PDB entry 1UM0 | X-ray diffraction, 1.95 A resolution | chains B and D of the 4 polymer chains in the assembly

# Chain B (and D)
Molecule: Chorismate synthase
Source organism: Helicobacter pylori
Notes: EC 4.2.3.5; chain D of this document is another copy of the same molecule, construct and numbering; everything in this record applies to it too
Reference sequence: P56122 (AROC_HELPY); residue numbers follow UniProt; this construct covers 1-365
Sequence (365 residues; numbered 1 to 365; the number before each row is that of its first residue):
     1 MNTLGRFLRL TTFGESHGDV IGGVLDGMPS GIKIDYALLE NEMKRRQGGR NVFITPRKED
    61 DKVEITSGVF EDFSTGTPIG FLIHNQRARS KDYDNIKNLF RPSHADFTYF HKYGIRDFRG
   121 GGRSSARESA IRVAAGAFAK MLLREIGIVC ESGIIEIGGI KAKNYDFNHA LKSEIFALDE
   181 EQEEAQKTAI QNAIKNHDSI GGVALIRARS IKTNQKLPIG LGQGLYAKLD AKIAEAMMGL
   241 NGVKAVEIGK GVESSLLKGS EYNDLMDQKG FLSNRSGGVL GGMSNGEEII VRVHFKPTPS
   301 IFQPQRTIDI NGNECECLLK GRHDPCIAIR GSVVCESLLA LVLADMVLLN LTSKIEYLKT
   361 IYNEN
Small-molecule neighbours: FMN (flavin mononucleotide): S103, H104, A105, R123, S124, S125, A126, S129, L240, N241, G242, K244, F295, K296, T298, P299, S300, H323, D324, I327, R330, G331
UniProt features mapped onto this chain:
  - binding site (NADP(+)): R46
  - binding site (FMN): R123 to S125, N241, G242, G281, K296 to S300, R322
What the authors report for this chain:
  - binding site for flavin mononucleotide: H104, R123, S125, N241, K244, K296, T298, P299, S300, D324, I327, R330
  - catalytic residues: R46, R132, R330 (proposed by the authors, not directly observed)

# How chain B and chain D interact
Residue-residue contacts (64):
  M1(B) - R9(D)  hydrogen bond
  M1(B) - D26(D)
  N2(B) - R9(D)  hydrogen bond
  N2(B) - V24(D)
  N2(B) - D26(D)  hydrogen bond (backbone-side chain)
  N2(B) - P78(D)
  T3(B) - R9(D)  hydrogen bond
  R9(B) - M1(D)  hydrogen bond
  R9(B) - N2(D)  hydrogen bond
  R9(B) - T3(D)  hydrogen bond
  R9(B) - R9(D)
  T11(B) - T11(D)
  T11(B) - V24(D)
  T12(B) - V24(D)
  F13(B) - F13(D)  hydrophobic
  F13(B) - G23(D)
  F13(B) - V24(D)  hydrophobic
  F13(B) - T66(D)
  F13(B) - S67(D)  hydrogen bond (backbone-side chain)
  F13(B) - P78(D)
  F13(B) - G80(D)
  F13(B) - F81(D)
  F13(B) - L82(D)  hydrophobic
  E15(B) - S67(D)
  E15(B) - T77(D)
  E15(B) - P78(D)
  S16(B) - T66(D)
  S16(B) - S67(D)
  G23(B) - F13(D)
  V24(B) - N2(D)
  V24(B) - T11(D)
  V24(B) - T12(D)
  V24(B) - F13(D)  hydrophobic
  D26(B) - M1(D)
  D26(B) - N2(D)
  S30(B) - Y113(D)  hydrogen bond (side chain-backbone)
  T66(B) - F13(D)
  T66(B) - S16(D)
  S67(B) - F13(D)  hydrogen bond (side chain-backbone)
  S67(B) - E15(D)
  S67(B) - S16(D)
  F70(B) - R116(D)
  F70(B) - D117(D)
  F70(B) - R119(D)
  T75(B) - Y113(D)
  T75(B) - I115(D)
  G76(B) - Y113(D)  hydrogen bond (backbone-side chain)
  T77(B) - E15(D)
  P78(B) - N2(D)
  P78(B) - F13(D)
  P78(B) - G14(D)
  P78(B) - E15(D)
  G80(B) - F13(D)
  F81(B) - F13(D)
  L82(B) - F13(D)  hydrophobic
  L82(B) - L82(D)  hydrophobic
  Y113(B) - S30(D)  hydrogen bond (backbone-side chain)
  Y113(B) - T75(D)
  Y113(B) - G76(D)  hydrogen bond (side chain-backbone)
  I115(B) - G31(D)
  I115(B) - S74(D)
  R116(B) - F70(D)
  D117(B) - F70(D)
  D117(B) - T75(D)
Other interface residues (no listed pair), chain B (34 interface residues in all): G14, H17, V20, G68, V69, S74, R119
Other interface residues (no listed pair), chain D (36 interface residues in all): H17, V20, V69, F73, Y109

# In short
Chain B and chain D form an interface of 34 and 36 residues respectively, with 13 hydrogen bonds. Polar
contacts include M1(B)-R9(D), N2(B)-R9(D) and N2(B)-D26(D). Chain B binds flavin mononucleotide. The paper
reports catalytic residues R46(B), R132(B) and R330(B); a binding site for flavin mononucleotide at H104(B),
R123(B) and S125(B) among others.
Both chains are Chorismate synthase (Helicobacter pylori). Entry 1UM0 (Crystal structure of chorismate
synthase complexed with FMN) was determined by X-ray diffraction (same publication as 1UMF).
